PDB entry 5OF4 | electron microscopy, 4.40 A resolution (low resolution: residue-level contacts below are approximate; hydrogen-bond / salt-bridge calls are withheld) | chains D and G of the 10 polymer chains in the assembly

Chain D:
Name: General transcription factor IIH subunit 4, p52
From: Homo sapiens
UniProt: Q92759 (TF2H4_HUMAN); residue numbers follow UniProt; this construct covers 384-462
Sequence (85 residues; numbered 378 to 462; the number before each row is that of its first residue; X marks 5 residues of unknown identity (built as UNK)):
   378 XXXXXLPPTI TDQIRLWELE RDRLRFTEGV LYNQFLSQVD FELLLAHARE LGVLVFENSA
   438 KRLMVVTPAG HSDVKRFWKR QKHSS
Unresolved in the structure: 459-462

Chain G:
Name: General transcription factor IIH subunit 5
From: Homo sapiens
UniProt: Q6ZYL4 (TF2H5_HUMAN); residue numbers follow UniProt; this construct covers 1-71
Sequence (71 residues; each row starts with the number of its first residue):
     1 MVNVLKGVLI ECDPAMKQFL LYLDESNALG KKFIIQDIDD THVFVIAELV NVLQERVGEL
    61 MDQNAFSLTQ K
Unresolved in the structure: 1, 68-71
UniProt features mapped onto this chain:
  - modified residue: T69 (Phosphothreonine)
  - natural variant: L21 (L21P: In TTD3)
What the authors report for this chain:
  - disease-associated variants - L21P: decreased stability (citing earlier work)

How chain D and chain G interact:
Residue-residue contacts - 28 pairs, chain D then chain G:
  R400(D) with M16(G); V57(G); G58(G)
  L401(D) with I10(G)
  R402(D) with L9(G); I10(G); E11(G)
  F403(D) with L9(G)
  T404(D) with V8(G); L9(G)
  G406(D) with L5(G); G7(G); F44(G)
  V407(D) with L5(G)
  L408(D) with N3(G); L5(G); Q36(G); F44(G)
  N410(D) with V2(G); N3(G); L5(G)
  Q411(D) with V2(G)
  F433(D) with I38(G)
  N435(D) with I38(G)
  K438(D) with D37(G); I38(G)
  V442(D) with I38(G)
  H448(D) with V4(G)
Interface residues without a listed pair, chain D (19 interface residues in all): E405, F412, V432, L440
Interface residues without a listed pair, chain G (21 interface residues in all): C12, L20, D39, L53, M61

Overview:
19 residues of chain D face 21 of chain G across their interface. The paper reports that L21P of chain G
reduces stability.
Chain D is General transcription factor IIH subunit 4, p52 and chain G is General transcription factor IIH
subunit 5, both from Homo sapiens; the structure, The cryo-EM structure of human TFIIH, was determined by
electron microscopy.
